Entry 8TSL (electron microscopy, 3.40 A resolution); this record covers chains G and H of the 12 polymer chains in the assembly.

Chain G (and H):
Molecule: Capsular biosynthesis protein
Source organism: Caldimonas thermodepolymerans
Notes: chain H of this document is another copy of the same molecule, construct and numbering; everything in this record applies to it too
Reference sequence: A0A2S5T4A0 (A0A2S5T4A0_9BURK); residues 3-371 here correspond to UniProt positions 2-370 (UniProt number = residue number - 1)
Chain sequence (390 residues; numbered -2 to 387; the number before each row is that of its first residue; numbers below 1 keep their minus sign (Met-2 is residue -2)):
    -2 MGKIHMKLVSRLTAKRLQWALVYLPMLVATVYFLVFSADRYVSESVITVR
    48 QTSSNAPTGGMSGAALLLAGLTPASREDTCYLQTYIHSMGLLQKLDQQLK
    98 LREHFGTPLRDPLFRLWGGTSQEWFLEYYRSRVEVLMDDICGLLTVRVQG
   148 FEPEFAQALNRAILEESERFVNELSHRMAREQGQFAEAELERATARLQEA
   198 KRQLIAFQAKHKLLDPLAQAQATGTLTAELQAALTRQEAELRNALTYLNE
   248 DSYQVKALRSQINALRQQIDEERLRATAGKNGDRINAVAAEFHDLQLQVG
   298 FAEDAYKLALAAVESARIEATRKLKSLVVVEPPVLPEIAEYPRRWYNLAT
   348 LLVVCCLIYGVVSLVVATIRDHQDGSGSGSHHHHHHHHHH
Not modelled in the structure: -2 to 4, 50-71, 181-304, 371-387 (chain H: -2 to 5, 49-70, 183-309, 370-387)
Differences from the reference sequence: initiating methionine (-2); expression tag (-1 to 2, 372-387); conflict Cys77 (Leu76 in A0A2S5T4A0), Cys138 (Ser137 in A0A2S5T4A0)

Interface between chain G and chain H:
Contacting residue pairs (25):
  Thr45(G) - Tyr78(H)
  Arg47(G) - Glu74(H)  salt bridge
  Arg47(G) - Tyr78(H)
  Arg47(G) - Met175(H)
  Thr49(G) - Gln179(H)
  Cys138(G) - Cys77(H)  hydrophobic
  Leu140(G) - Tyr78(H)  hydrophobic
  Leu140(G) - Thr81(H)
  Thr318(G) - Phe182(H)
  Arg319(G) - Phe182(H)
  Lys320(G) - Phe182(H)
  Ser323(G) - Glu178(H)
  Val325(G) - Met175(H)  hydrophobic
  Val326(G) - Arg174(H)
  Val327(G) - Thr81(H)
  Glu328(G) - Met86(H)
  Val331(G) - Met86(H)  hydrophobic
  Val331(G) - Gln119(H)
  Leu332(G) - Gln119(H)  hydrogen bond (backbone-side chain)
  Pro333(G) - Glu120(H)
  Glu334(G) - Ser118(H)
  Glu334(G) - Gln119(H)
  Glu334(G) - Glu120(H)  hydrogen bond (backbone-side chain)
  Ile335(G) - Ser118(H)
  Ile335(G) - Glu120(H)  hydrogen bond (backbone-side chain)
Interface residues without a listed pair, chain G (23 interface residues in all): Glu41, Val43, Gln48, Ile137, Glu337
Interface residues without a listed pair, chain H (18 interface residues in all): Tyr82, Ser85, Arg127, Phe167, Leu171

Overview:
Chain G and chain H form an interface of 23 and 18 residues respectively, with 3 hydrogen bonds and 1 salt
bridge. Polar contacts include Arg47(G)-Glu74(H), Leu332(G)-Gln119(H) and Glu334(G)-Glu120(H).
Both chains are Capsular biosynthesis protein (Caldimonas thermodepolymerans). Entry 8TSL (S.
thermodepolymerans KpsM-KpsE in Apo 2 state with rigid body fitted KpsT) was determined by electron
microscopy, deposited together with 8TSH, 8TSI, 8TSW, 8TT3 and 8TUN.
